Entry 8HE5 (electron microscopy, 6.95 A resolution (low resolution: residue-level contacts below are approximate; hydrogen-bond / salt-bridge calls are withheld)); this record covers chains N and e of the 25 polymer chains in the assembly.

== Chain N ==
Molecule: 198-nt DNA strand
Sequence (198 nucleotides; each row starts with the number of its first residue; numbers below 1 keep their minus sign (DG-125 is residue -125)):
  -125 GCTTACGTCAGTCTGGCCATCTTTGTGTTTGGTGTGTTTGGGTGGTGGCC
   -75 GTTTTCGTTGTTTTTTTCTGTCTCGTGCCTGGTGTCTTGGGTGTAATCCC
   -25 CTTGGCGGTTAAAACGCGGGGGACAGCGCGTACGTGCGTTTAAGCGGTGC
    25 TAGAGCTGTCTACGACCAATTGAGCGGCCTCGGCACCGGGATTCTGAT
Not modelled in the structure: -125 to -82, -70 to -59

== Chain e ==
Molecule: Histone H3.1
From: Homo sapiens
Chain sequence (139 residues; each row starts with the number of its first residue; numbers below 1 keep their minus sign (Gly-3 is residue -3)):
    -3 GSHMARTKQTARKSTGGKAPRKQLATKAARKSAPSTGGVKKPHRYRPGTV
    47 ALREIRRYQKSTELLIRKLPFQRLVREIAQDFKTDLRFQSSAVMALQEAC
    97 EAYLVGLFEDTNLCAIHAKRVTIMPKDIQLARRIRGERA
Not modelled in the structure: -3 to 38

== How chain N and chain e interact ==
Residue-residue contacts (29; chain N residue first):
  DT-24(N) with Arg83(e); Phe84(e); Gln85(e); Ser86(e)
  DT-23(N) with Gln68(e); Arg72(e); Arg83(e); Phe84(e); Gln85(e); Val89(e)
  DG-22(N) with Leu65(e); Gln68(e)
  DA-13(N) with Arg63(e)
  DG-8(N) with Arg40(e)
  DG-5(N) with Arg42(e)
  DG-4(N) with Thr118(e)
  DA-3(N) with Val117(e); Thr118(e)
  DC-2(N) with Met120(e)
  DT69(N) with Thr45(e)
  DG70(N) with His39(e); Arg40(e); Tyr41(e); Arg42(e); Thr45(e)
  DA71(N) with His39(e); Arg40(e); Tyr41(e); Arg42(e)
Also at the interface, not in a pair above, chain N (14 interface residues in all): DA-14, DG-7
Also at the interface, not in a pair above, chain e (19 interface residues in all): Arg69, Arg116

== In short ==
14 residues of chain N and 19 residues of chain e are in contact.
Here chain N is a 198-nt DNA strand and chain e is Histone H3.1 (Homo sapiens). Entry 8HE5 (RNA polymerase II
elongation complex bound with Rad26 and Elf1, stalled at SHL(-3.5) of the nucleosome) was determined by
electron microscopy, deposited together with 7WBV, 7WBW and 7WBX.
